8GRQ - chains F and I of the 13 polymer chains in the assembly; structure by electron microscopy, 3.87 A resolution.

# Chain F
Molecule: Histone H4
Organism: Homo sapiens
UniProtKB: A0A0P9AXL3 (A0A0P9AXL3_DROAN); residues 22-101 here correspond to UniProt positions 5-84 (UniProt number = residue number - 17)
Sequence (80 residues; numbered 22 to 101; the number before each row is that of its first residue):
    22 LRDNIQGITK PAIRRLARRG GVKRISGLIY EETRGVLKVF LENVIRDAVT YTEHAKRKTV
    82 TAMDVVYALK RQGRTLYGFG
Not modelled in the structure: 22

# Chain I
Molecule: 147-nt DNA strand
Organism: Homo sapiens
Sequence (147 nucleotides; row label = number of the first residue in the row; numbers below 1 keep their minus sign (DA-73 is residue -73)):
   -73 ACAGGATGTA TATATCTGAC ACGTGCCTGG AGACTAGGGA GTAATCCCCT TGGCGGTTAA
   -13 AACGCGGGGG ACAGCGCGTA CGTGCGTTTA AGCGGTGCTA GAGCTGTCTA CGACCAATTG
    47 AGCGGCCTCG GCACCGGGAT TCTCCAG

# How chain F and chain I interact
Residue-residue contacts (10):
  Arg45(F) - DC7(I)  sugar contact
  Arg45(F) - DG8(I)  phosphate contact
  Ile46(F) - DC7(I)  phosphate contact
  Ile46(F) - DG8(I)  hydrogen bond to the phosphate
  Ser47(F) - DC7(I)  phosphate contact
  Gly48(F) - DC7(I)  hydrogen bond to the phosphate
  Arg78(F) - DA28(I)  phosphate contact
  Lys79(F) - DG27(I)  phosphate contact
  Lys79(F) - DA28(I)  hydrogen bond to the phosphate
  Thr80(F) - DA28(I)  hydrogen bond to the phosphate
Other interface residues (no listed pair), chain F (10 interface residues in all): Arg35, Arg39, Lys77
Other interface residues (no listed pair), chain I (5 interface residues in all): DG29

# Overview
10 residues of chain F and 5 residues of chain I are in contact; the contacts include 4 hydrogen bonds. Polar
pairs include Ile46(F)-DG8(I), Gly48(F)-DC7(I) and Lys79(F)-DA28(I).
Chain F is Histone H4 and chain I is a 147-nt DNA strand, both from Homo sapiens; the structure, Cryo-EM
structure of BRCA1/BARD1 bound to H2AK127-UbcH5c-Ub nucleosome, was determined by electron microscopy.
